7XPX - chains G and I of the 11 polymer chains in the assembly; structure by electron microscopy, 3.20 A resolution.

Chain G:
Protein: Histone H2A
Organism: Xenopus laevis
UniProtKB: Q6AZJ8 (Q6AZJ8_XENLA); residues 1-129 here correspond to UniProt positions 2-130 (UniProt number = residue number + 1)
Amino-acid sequence (129 residues; row label = number of the first residue in the row):
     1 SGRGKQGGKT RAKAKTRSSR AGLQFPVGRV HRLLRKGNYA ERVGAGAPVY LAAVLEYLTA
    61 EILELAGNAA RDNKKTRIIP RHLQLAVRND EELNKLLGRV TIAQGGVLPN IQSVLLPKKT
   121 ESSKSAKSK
Unresolved in the structure: 1-13, 119-129

Chain I:
Molecule: 145-nt DNA strand
Organism: Homo sapiens
Sequence (145 nucleotides; row label = number of the first residue in the row; numbers below 1 keep their minus sign (DA-72 is residue -72)):
   -72 ATCACAATCC CGGTGCCGAG GCCGCTCAAT TGGTCGTAGA CAGCTCTAGC ACCGCTTAAA
   -12 CGCACGTACG GAATCCGTAC GTGCGTTTAA GCGGTGCTAG AGCTGTCTAC GACCAATTGA
    48 GCGGCCTCGG CACCGGGATT GTGAT

How chain G and chain I interact:
Pairs across the interface - 12 pairs, chain G then chain I:
  Ala14(G) - DT-42(I)  phosphate contact
  Lys15(G) - DT-43(I)  phosphate contact
  Lys15(G) - DT-42(I)  phosphate contact
  Thr16(G) - DT-43(I)  phosphate contact
  Arg17(G) - DT-43(I)  salt bridge to the phosphate
  Arg20(G) - DT-42(I)  salt bridge to the phosphate
  Gly28(G) - DA-44(I)  sugar contact
  Gly28(G) - DT-43(I)  phosphate contact
  Arg29(G) - DA-44(I)  phosphate contact
  Arg32(G) - DA-44(I)  salt bridge to the phosphate
  Arg42(G) - DA-35(I)  hydrogen bond to the phosphate
  Arg77(G) - DA-54(I)  sugar contact
Interface residues without a listed pair, chain G (11 interface residues in all): Ser18
Interface residues without a listed pair, chain I (7 interface residues in all): DA-45, DG-34

Overview:
11 residues of chain G face 7 of chain I across their interface; the contacts include 1 hydrogen bond and 3
salt bridges. Polar contacts include Arg42(G)-DA-35(I), Arg17(G)-DT-43(I) and Arg20(G)-DT-42(I).
Chain G is Histone H2A (Xenopus laevis) and chain I is a 145-nt DNA strand (Homo sapiens); the structure,
Cryo-EM structure of the histone methyltransferase SET8 bound to H4K20Ecx-nucleosome, was determined by
electron microscopy.
